Entry 6LK2 (X-ray diffraction, 2.50 A resolution); this record covers chains A and C.

[Chain A (and C)]
Protein: 3-dehydroquinate synthase
Source organism: Providencia alcalifaciens F90-2004
Notes: EC 4.2.3.4; chain C of this document is another copy of the same molecule, construct and numbering; everything in this record applies to it too
Reference sequence: X6Q997 (X6Q997_9GAMM); residues 1-362 here = UniProt positions 1-362
Chain sequence (375 residues; each row starts with the number of its first residue; numbers below 1 keep their minus sign (His-12 is residue -12)):
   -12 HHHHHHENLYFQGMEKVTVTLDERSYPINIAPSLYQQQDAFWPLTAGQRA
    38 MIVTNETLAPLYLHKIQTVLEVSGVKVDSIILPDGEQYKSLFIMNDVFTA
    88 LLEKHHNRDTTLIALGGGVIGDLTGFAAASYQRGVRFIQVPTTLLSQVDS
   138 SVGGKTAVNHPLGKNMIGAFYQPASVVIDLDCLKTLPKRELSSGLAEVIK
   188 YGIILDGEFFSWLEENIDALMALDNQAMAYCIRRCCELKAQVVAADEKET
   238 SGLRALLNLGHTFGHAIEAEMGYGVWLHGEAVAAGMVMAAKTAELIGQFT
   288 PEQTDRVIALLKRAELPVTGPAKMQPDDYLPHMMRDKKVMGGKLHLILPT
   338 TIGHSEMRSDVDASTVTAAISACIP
Not modelled in the structure: -12 to -1, 235-238, 361-362 (chain C: -12 to 0, 235-238, 322-330, 358-362)
Differences from the reference sequence: expression tag (-12 to 0)
Metal / ion sites: Mg2+: Glu184 (together with Mg2+)
Small-molecule neighbours:
  - Mg2+ (7LH; (1R,3R,4S,5R)-3-[3-[3,4-bis(oxidanyl)phenyl]propanoyloxy]-1,4,5-tris(oxidanyl)cyclohexane-1-carboxylic acid): Asp136, Lys142, Glu184, Lys187, Lys226, Arg241, Leu244, Asn245, His248, Thr249, His252, His265
  - NAD (nicotinamide-adenine-dinucleotide): Asn42, Thr44, Leu45, Leu48, Tyr49, Asp71, Glu73, Lys76, Gly104, Gly105, Val106, Asp109, Thr129, Thr130, Leu132, Ser133, Asp136, Ser137, Val139, Lys142, Asn152, Cys169, Thr172, Leu173, Pro174, Glu177, Lys226, Arg241

[Chain A / chain C interface]
Residue-residue contacts (49; chain A residue first):
  Leu78(A) - Leu78(C)
  Leu78(A) - Asn82(C)
  Phe79(A) - Phe79(C)  hydrophobic
  Phe79(A) - Asn82(C)
  Asn82(A) - Leu78(C)
  Asn82(A) - Phe79(C)
  Asn82(A) - His147(C)
  Phe85(A) - Ile154(C)  hydrophobic
  Thr86(A) - His147(C)  hydrogen bond
  Leu89(A) - His147(C)
  Leu89(A) - Leu149(C)
  Leu89(A) - Met153(C)  hydrophobic
  Glu90(A) - Leu149(C)
  Phe113(A) - Ser117(C)
  Ala116(A) - Gly155(C)
  Ser117(A) - Phe113(C)
  Ser117(A) - Met153(C)
  Ser117(A) - Ile154(C)
  Ser117(A) - Gly155(C)  hydrogen bond (backbone-backbone)
  Tyr118(A) - Met153(C)
  Gln119(A) - Met153(C)  hydrogen bond (backbone-backbone)
  Arg120(A) - Lys142(C)
  Arg120(A) - Thr143(C)  hydrogen bond (side chain-backbone)
  Arg120(A) - Ala144(C)
  Arg120(A) - Asn152(C)
  Arg120(A) - Gly155(C)
  Arg120(A) - Ala156(C)
  Arg120(A) - Phe157(C)
  Lys142(A) - Arg120(C)
  Thr143(A) - Arg120(C)  hydrogen bond (backbone-side chain)
  Ala144(A) - Arg120(C)
  His147(A) - Asn82(C)
  His147(A) - Phe85(C)
  His147(A) - Thr86(C)  hydrogen bond
  His147(A) - Leu89(C)
  Leu149(A) - Leu89(C)
  Leu149(A) - Glu90(C)
  Asn152(A) - Arg120(C)
  Met153(A) - Leu89(C)  hydrophobic
  Met153(A) - Ser117(C)
  Met153(A) - Tyr118(C)
  Met153(A) - Gln119(C)  hydrogen bond (backbone-backbone)
  Ile154(A) - Phe85(C)  hydrophobic
  Ile154(A) - Ser117(C)
  Gly155(A) - Ala116(C)
  Gly155(A) - Ser117(C)  hydrogen bond (backbone-backbone)
  Gly155(A) - Arg120(C)
  Ala156(A) - Arg120(C)
  Phe157(A) - Arg120(C)

[In short]
The chain A/chain C interface involves 24 residues from each chain; the contacts include 8 hydrogen bonds.
Polar pairs include Thr86(A)-His147(C), Arg120(A)-Thr143(C) and Ser117(A)-Gly155(C). Ligands of chain A: NAD
and Mg2+.
Both chains are 3-dehydroquinate synthase (Providencia alcalifaciens F90-2004). Entry 6LK2 (Crystal structure
of Providencia alcalifaciens 3-dehydroquinate synthase (DHQS) in complex with Mg2+, NAD and chlorogenic acid)
was determined by X-ray diffraction (same publication as 6LLA).
